PDB entry 7ND6 | electron microscopy, 7.30 A resolution (low resolution: residue-level contacts below are approximate; hydrogen-bond / salt-bridge calls are withheld) | chains B and L of the 5 polymer chains in the assembly

Chain B:
Protein: Spike glycoprotein
From: Severe acute respiratory syndrome coronavirus 2
Reference sequence: P0DTC2 (SPIKE_SARS2); residue numbers follow UniProt; this construct covers 1-1208
Amino-acid sequence (1288 residues; numbered 1 to 1288; the number before each row is that of its first residue):
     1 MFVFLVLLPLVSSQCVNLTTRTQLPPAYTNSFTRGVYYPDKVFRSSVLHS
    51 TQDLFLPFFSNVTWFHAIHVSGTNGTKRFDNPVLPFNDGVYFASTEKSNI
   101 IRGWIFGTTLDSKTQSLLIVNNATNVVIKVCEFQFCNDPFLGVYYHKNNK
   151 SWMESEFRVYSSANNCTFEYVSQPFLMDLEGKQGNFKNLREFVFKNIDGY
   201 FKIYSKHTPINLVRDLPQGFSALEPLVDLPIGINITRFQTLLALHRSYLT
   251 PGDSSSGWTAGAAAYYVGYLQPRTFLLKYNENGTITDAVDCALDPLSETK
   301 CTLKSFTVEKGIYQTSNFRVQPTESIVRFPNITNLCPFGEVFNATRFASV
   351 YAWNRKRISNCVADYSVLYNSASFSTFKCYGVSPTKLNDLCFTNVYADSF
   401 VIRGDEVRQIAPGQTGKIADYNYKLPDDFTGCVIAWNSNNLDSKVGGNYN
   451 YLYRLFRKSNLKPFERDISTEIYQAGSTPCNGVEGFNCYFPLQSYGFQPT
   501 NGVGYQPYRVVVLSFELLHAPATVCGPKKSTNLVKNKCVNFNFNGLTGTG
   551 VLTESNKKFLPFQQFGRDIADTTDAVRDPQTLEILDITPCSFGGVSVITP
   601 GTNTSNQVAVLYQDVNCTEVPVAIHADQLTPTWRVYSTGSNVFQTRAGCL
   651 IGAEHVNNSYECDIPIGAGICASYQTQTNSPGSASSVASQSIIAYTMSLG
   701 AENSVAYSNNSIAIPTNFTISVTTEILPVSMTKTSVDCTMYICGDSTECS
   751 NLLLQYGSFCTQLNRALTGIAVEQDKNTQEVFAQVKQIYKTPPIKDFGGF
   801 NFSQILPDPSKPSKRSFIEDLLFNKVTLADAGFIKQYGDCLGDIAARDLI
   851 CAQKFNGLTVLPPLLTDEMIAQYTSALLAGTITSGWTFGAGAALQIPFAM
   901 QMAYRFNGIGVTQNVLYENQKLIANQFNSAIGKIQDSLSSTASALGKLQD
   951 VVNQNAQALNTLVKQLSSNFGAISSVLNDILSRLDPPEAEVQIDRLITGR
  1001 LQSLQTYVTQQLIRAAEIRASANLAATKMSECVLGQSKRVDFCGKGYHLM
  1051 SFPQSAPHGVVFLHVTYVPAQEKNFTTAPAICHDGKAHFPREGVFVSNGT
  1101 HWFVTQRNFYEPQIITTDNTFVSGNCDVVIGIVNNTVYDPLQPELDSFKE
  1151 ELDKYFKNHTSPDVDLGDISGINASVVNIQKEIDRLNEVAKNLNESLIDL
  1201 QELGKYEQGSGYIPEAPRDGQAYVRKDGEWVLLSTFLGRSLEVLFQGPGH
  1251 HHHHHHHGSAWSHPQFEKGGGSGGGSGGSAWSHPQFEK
Not modelled in the structure: 1-26, 67-80, 141-163, 173-187, 197-199, 211-214, 243-262, 621-640, 677-688, 828-848, 1148-1288
Disulfide bonds: Cys131-Cys166, Cys291-Cys301, Cys336-Cys361, Cys379-Cys432, Cys391-Cys525, Cys480-Cys488, Cys538-Cys590, Cys617-Cys649, Cys662-Cys671, Cys738-Cys760, Cys743-Cys749, Cys1032-Cys1043, Cys1082-Cys1126
Covalently attached groups: N-acetylglucosamine (NAG) linked to Asn61, Asn234, Asn282, Asn331, Asn343, Asn603, Asn616, Asn657, Asn709, Asn717, Asn801, Asn1074, Asn1098, Asn1134
Construct notes: engineered mutation Gly682 (Arg in P0DTC2), Ser683 (Arg in P0DTC2), Ser685 (Arg in P0DTC2), Pro986 (Lys in P0DTC2), Pro987 (Val in P0DTC2); expression tag (1209-1288)
UniProt features mapped onto this chain:
  - region: Asn280 to Cys301 (Putative superantigen), Arg403 to Asp405 (Integrin-binding motif), Asn448 to Phe456 (Immunodominant HLA epitope recognized by the CD8+), Pro681, Ala684 (Putative superantigen), Ser816 to Tyr837 (Fusion peptide 1), Lys835 to Phe855 (Fusion peptide 2), Asp1163 to Glu1202 (Heptad repeat 2)
  - site: Arg815, Ser816 (Cleavage)
  - glycosylation: Asn17 (N-linked (GlcNAc...) (complex) asparagine), Asn61 (N-linked (GlcNAc...) (hybrid) asparagine), Asn74 (N-linked (GlcNAc...) (complex) asparagine), Asn122 (N-linked (GlcNAc...) (hybrid) asparagine), Asn149 (N-linked (GlcNAc...) (complex) asparagine), Asn165 (N-linked (GlcNAc...) (complex) asparagine), Asn234 (N-linked (GlcNAc...) (high mannose) asparagine), Asn282 (N-linked (GlcNAc...) (complex) asparagine), Thr323 (O-linked (GalNAc) threonine), Ser325 (O-linked (HexNAc...) serine), Asn331 (N-linked (GlcNAc...) (complex) asparagine), Asn343 (N-linked (GlcNAc...) (complex) asparagine), Asn603 (N-linked (GlcNAc...) (hybrid) asparagine), Asn616 (N-linked (GlcNAc...) (complex) asparagine), Asn657 (N-linked (GlcNAc...) (complex) asparagine), Thr676 (O-linked (GlcNAc...) threonine), Thr678 (O-linked (GlcNAc...) threonine), Asn709 (N-linked (GlcNAc...) (high mannose) asparagine), Asn717 (N-linked (GlcNAc...) (hybrid) asparagine), Asn801 (N-linked (GlcNAc...) (hybrid) asparagine) and 6 more in UniProt
  - natural variant: Leu5 (L5F: In strain: Iota/B.1.526), Ser13 (S13I: In strain: Epsilon/B.1.427/B.1.429), Leu18 (L18F: In strain: Beta/B.1.351, Gamma/P.1 and 1 more), Thr19 (T19I: In strain: Omicron/BQ.1.1, Omicron/XBB.1.5 and 1 more; T19R: In strain: Delta/B.1.617.2, Omicron/BA.2 and 4 more), Thr20 (T20N: In strain: Gamma/P.1), Leu24 to Ala27 (sequence variant, change not given here; In strain: Omicron/BA.2, Omicron/BA.2.12.1 and 6 more), Pro26 (P26S: In strain: Gamma/P.1), Gln52 (Q52H: In strain: Omicron/EG.5.1), Ala67 (A67V: In strain: Eta/B.1.525, Omicron/BA.1), His69 to Val70 (deletion: In strain: Alpha/B.1.1.7, Eta/B.1.525 and 5 more), Gly75 (G75V: In strain: Lambda/C.37), Thr76 (T76I: In strain: Lambda/C.37), 82 further natural variant entries in UniProt
  - mutagenesis: His69 to Val70 (Increased incorporation of cleaved spike into virions), Asn121 (N121Q: Partial loss of biliverdin affinity), Arg190 (R190K: Partial loss of biliverdin affinity), Asn234 (N234Q: Increased resistance to neutralizing antibodies), Asn331 (N331Q: Reduced viral infectivity), Asn343 (N343Q: Reduced viral infectivity), Leu452 (L452R: Increased resistance to neutralizing antibodies. Decreases HLA binding to NF9 epitope. Increased binding affinity to human ACE2), Tyr453 (Y453F: Decreased HLA binding to NF9 epitope. Increased binding affinity to human ACE2), Ala475 (A475V: Increased resistance to neutralizing antibodies), Val483 (V483A: Increased resistance to neutralizing antibodies), Glu484 (E484D: Increased replication in human TMEM106B overexpressing cells), Phe490 (F490L: Increased resistance to neutralizing antibodies and human covalescent sera neutralization), 12 further mutagenesis entries in UniProt

Chain L:
Protein: COVOX-158 Fab light chain
From: Homo sapiens
Notes: antibody fragment or engineered binder
Amino-acid sequence (214 residues; numbered 1 to 214; the number before each row is that of its first residue):
     1 DIVMTQSPSFLSASVGDRVTITCRASQGISSYLAWYQQKPGKAPKLLIQA
    51 ASTLQSGVPSRFSGSGSGTEFTLTISSLQPEDFATYYCQQLNSYRYTFGQ
   101 GTKVEIKRTVAAPSVFIFPPSDEQLKSGTASVVCLLNNFYPREAKVQWKV
   151 DNALQSGNSQESVTEQDSKDSTYSLSSTLTLSKADYEKHKVYACEVTHQG
   201 LSSPVTKSFNRGEC
Disulfide bonds: Cys23-Cys88, Cys134-Cys194

Interface between chain B and chain L:
Contacting residue pairs (25):
  Arg403(B) with Tyr32(L); Asn92(L)
  Asp405(B) with Tyr94(L)
  Glu406(B) with Tyr94(L)
  Arg408(B) with Tyr94(L)
  Gln409(B) with Tyr94(L)
  Lys417(B) with Asn92(L)
  Tyr453(B) with Asn92(L)
  Tyr495(B) with Tyr32(L)
  Gly496(B) with Ser30(L); Tyr32(L)
  Gln498(B) with Ser30(L); Ser67(L)
  Thr500(B) with Gly28(L); Gly68(L)
  Asn501(B) with Gly28(L); Ser30(L)
  Gly502(B) with Gln27(L); Gly28(L)
  Tyr505(B) with Ile2(L); Ile29(L); Tyr32(L); Gln90(L); Asn92(L); Ser93(L)
Other interface residues (no listed pair), chain B (17 interface residues in all): Tyr449, Ser494, Val503
Other interface residues (no listed pair), chain L (14 interface residues in all): Ser31, Leu91

In short:
17 residues of chain B and 14 residues of chain L are in contact. Covalently linked N-acetylglucosamine: at
Asn61(B), Asn234(B), Asn282(B), Asn331(B), Asn343(B) and Asn603(B) and 8 more. From UniProt: 24 mutagenesis
sites on chain B.
Here chain B is Spike glycoprotein (Severe acute respiratory syndrome coronavirus 2) and chain L is COVOX-158
Fab light chain (Homo sapiens). Entry 7ND6 (EM structure of SARS-CoV-2 Spike glycoprotein in complex with
COVOX-40 Fab) was determined by electron microscopy (same publication as 7BEH, 7BEJ, 7BEK, 7ND3, 7ND4 and
7ND7).
